6WYH - chains A and B of the 4 polymer chains in the assembly; structure by X-ray diffraction, 2.22 A resolution.

[Chain A (and B)]
Name: Ferritin heavy chain
Organism: Homo sapiens
Notes: EC 1.16.3.1; chain B of this document is another copy of the same molecule, construct and numbering; everything in this record applies to it too
UniProt: P02794 (FRIH_HUMAN); residues 1-182 here correspond to UniProt positions 2-183 (UniProt number = residue number + 1)
Chain sequence (182 residues; row label = number of the first residue in the row):
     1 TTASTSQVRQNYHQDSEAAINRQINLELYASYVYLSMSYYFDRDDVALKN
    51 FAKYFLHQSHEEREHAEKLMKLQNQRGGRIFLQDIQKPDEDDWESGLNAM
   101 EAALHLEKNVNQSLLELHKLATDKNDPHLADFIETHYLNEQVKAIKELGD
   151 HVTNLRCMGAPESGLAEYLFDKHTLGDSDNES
Disordered / not traced: 1-3, 177-182
Construct notes: engineered mutation Gln-86 (Lys87 in P02794), Glu-90 (Cys91 in P02794), Ala-102 (Cys103 in P02794), Ala-130 (Cys131 in P02794), Cys-157 (Lys158 in P02794)
Metal / ion sites: Fe ion site 1: Glu-27, Glu-62; Fe ion site 2: Glu-62, Gln-141; Fe ion site 3 near Glu-62 (its only coordinating residue here); Ca2+ site 1: Asp-84, Gln-86 (shared with Asp-84(B), Gln-86(B) of chain B); Ca2+ site 2: Asp-131, Glu-134 (shared with Asp-131(B), Glu-134(B) of chain B; 2 residues of chain C); Ca2+ site 3: Glu-134 (shared with Glu-134(B) of chain B)
Curated features (UniProtKB/Swiss-Prot):
  - binding site (Fe cation): Glu-27, Glu-62, His-65, Glu-107, Gln-141
  - site: Arg-22 (Essential for association with cargo receptor NCOA4)
  - modified residue: Thr-1 (N-acetylthreonine), Ser-178 (Phosphoserine), Ser-182 (Phosphoserine)

[How chain A and chain B interact]
Residue-residue contacts - 23 pairs, chain A then chain B:
  Lys-146(A) with Asp-42(B), hydrogen bond (side chain-backbone); Arg-43(B); Asp-44(B)
  Gly-149(A) with Asp-44(B)
  Asp-150(A) with Asp-44(B); Ala-47(B)
  Thr-153(A) with Asp-44(B), hydrogen bond (side chain-backbone); Asp-45(B); Val-46(B)
  Asn-154(A) with Ala-47(B), hydrogen bond (side chain-backbone); Tyr-168(B)
  Cys-157(A) with Gly-164(B); Leu-165(B)
  Met-158(A) with Leu-165(B), hydrophobic; Tyr-168(B), hydrophobic
  Leu-169(A) with Tyr-168(B)
  Phe-170(A) with Tyr-168(B)
  His-173(A) with Tyr-168(B); Leu-169(B); Lys-172(B); His-173(B), hydrogen bond
  Thr-174(A) with Tyr-168(B), hydrogen bond; Lys-172(B), hydrogen bond
Interface residues without a listed pair, chain B (13 interface residues in all): Leu-48

[Summary]
The interface between chain A and chain B involves 11 residues on one side and 13 on the other, with 6
hydrogen bonds. Polar contacts include Lys-146(A)/Asp-42(B), Thr-153(A)/Asp-44(B) and Asn-154(A)/Ala-47(B).
From UniProt: 5 Fe cation-binding residues on chain A.
Chain A and chain B are both Ferritin heavy chain (Homo sapiens); the structure, Crystal structure of Human
H-chain Ferritin variant 157C Delta C-star Modified with a RAFT Agent Soaked ..., was determined by X-ray
diffraction (same publication as 6WYF, 6WYG and 7K26).
